PDB entry 7D45 | electron microscopy, 3.80 A resolution | chains A and G of the 11 polymer chains in the assembly

[Chain A]
Molecule: Translation initiation factor eIF-2B subunit alpha
Organism: Homo sapiens
UniProtKB: Q14232 (EI2BA_HUMAN); residues 1-305 here = UniProt positions 1-305
Sequence (305 residues; row label = number of the first residue in the row):
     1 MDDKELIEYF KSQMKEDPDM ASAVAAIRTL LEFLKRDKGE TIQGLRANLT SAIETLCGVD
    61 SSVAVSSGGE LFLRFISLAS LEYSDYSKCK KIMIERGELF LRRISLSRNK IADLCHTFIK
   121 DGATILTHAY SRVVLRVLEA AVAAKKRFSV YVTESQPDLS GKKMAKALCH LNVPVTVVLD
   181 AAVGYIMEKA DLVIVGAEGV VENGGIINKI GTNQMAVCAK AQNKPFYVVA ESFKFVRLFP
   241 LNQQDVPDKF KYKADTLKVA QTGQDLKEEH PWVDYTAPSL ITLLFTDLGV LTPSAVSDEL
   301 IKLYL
Unresolved in the structure: 256-267

[Chain G]
Molecule: Translation initiation factor eIF-2B subunit delta
Organism: Homo sapiens
UniProtKB: Q9UI10 (EI2BD_HUMAN); numbering as in UniProt (aligned over 1-523)
Sequence (523 residues; row label = number of the first residue in the row):
     1 MAAVAVAVRE DSGSGMKAEL PPGPGAVGRE MTKEEKLQLR KEKKQQKKKR KEEKGAEPET
    61 GSAVSAAQCQ VGPTRELPES GIQLGTPREK VPAGRSKAEL RAERRAKQEA ERALKQARKG
   121 EQGGPPPKAS PSTAGETPSG VKRLPEYPQV DDLLLRRLVK KPERQQVPTR KDYGSKVSLF
   181 SHLPQYSRQN SLTQFMSIPS SVIHPAMVRL GLQYSQGLVS GSNARCIALL RALQQVIQDY
   241 TTPPNEELSR DLVNKLKPYM SFLTQCRPLS ASMHNAIKFL NKEITSVGSS KREEEAKSEL
   301 RAAIDRYVQE KIVLAAQAIS RFAYQKISNG DVILVYGCSS LVSRILQEAW TEGRRFRVVV
   361 VDSRPWLEGR HTLRSLVHAG VPASYLLIPA ASYVLPEVSK VLLGAHALLA NGSVMSRVGT
   421 AQLALVARAH NVPVLVCCET YKFCERVQTD AFVSNELDDP DDLQCKRGEH VALANWQNHA
   481 SLRLLNLVYD VTPPELVDLV ITELGMIPCS SVPVVLRVKS SDQ
Unresolved in the structure: 1-165, 519-523
Swiss-Prot annotation at these positions:
  - region: R170 to L179 (May bind the chemical integrated stress response (ISR) inhibitor ISRIB)
  - modified residue: A2 (N-acetylalanine), S12 (Phosphoserine), T86 (Phosphothreonine), S130 (Phosphoserine)
  - natural variant: R209 (R209Q: In VWM4), A228 (A228V: In VWM4), L269 (L269R: In VWM4), R357 (R357Q: In VWM4), R374 (R374C: In VWM4), C465 (C465R: In VWM4), Y489 (Y489H: In VWM4)
What the authors report for this chain:
  - mutagenesis - E310K, L314Q: decreased catalytic activity on ISRIB
  - mutagenesis - E310K, L314Q: decreased binding to eIF2(alphaP)
  - mutagenesis - E310K, L314Q: decreased binding to Eukaryotic translation initiation factor 2 subunit 1

[Interface between chain A and chain G]
Residue-residue contacts (14; chain A residue first):
  N203(A) - P508(G)
  F239(A) - K326(G)  hydrogen bond (backbone-side chain)
  F239(A) - D498(G)
  F239(A) - L499(G)  hydrophobic
  F239(A) - M506(G)
  F239(A) - P508(G)  hydrophobic
  L241(A) - L435(G)  hydrophobic
  L241(A) - D498(G)
  L241(A) - L499(G)  hydrophobic
  S294(A) - S511(G)
  S297(A) - P508(G)
  S297(A) - S511(G)
  D298(A) - V514(G)
  D298(A) - V515(G)
Interface residues without a listed pair, chain A (9 interface residues in all): E202, D245, I301
Interface residues without a listed pair, chain G (12 interface residues in all): P433, L504, I507

[Overview]
Chain A and chain G form an interface of 9 and 12 residues respectively; the contacts include 1 hydrogen bond.
Its one hydrogen-bonded contact is F239(A)-K326(G). From the paper: E310K and L314Q of chain G reduce
catalytic activity on ISRIB; E310K and L314Q of chain G reduce binding to eIF2(alphaP).
Here chain A is Translation initiation factor eIF-2B subunit alpha and chain G is Translation initiation
factor eIF-2B subunit delta, both from Homo sapiens. Entry 7D45 (eIF2B-eIF2(aP), aP1 complex) was determined
by electron microscopy (same publication as 7D43, 7D44 and 7D46).
